PDB entry 1UVI | X-ray diffraction, 2.15 A resolution | chains A and D

[Chain A]
Molecule: RNA-directed RNA polymerase
From: Pseudomonas phage phi6
Notes: EC 2.7.7.48
Reference sequence: P11124 (RDRP_BPPH6); residues 1-664 here correspond to UniProt positions 2-665 (UniProt number = residue number + 1)
Sequence (664 residues; row label = number of the first residue in the row):
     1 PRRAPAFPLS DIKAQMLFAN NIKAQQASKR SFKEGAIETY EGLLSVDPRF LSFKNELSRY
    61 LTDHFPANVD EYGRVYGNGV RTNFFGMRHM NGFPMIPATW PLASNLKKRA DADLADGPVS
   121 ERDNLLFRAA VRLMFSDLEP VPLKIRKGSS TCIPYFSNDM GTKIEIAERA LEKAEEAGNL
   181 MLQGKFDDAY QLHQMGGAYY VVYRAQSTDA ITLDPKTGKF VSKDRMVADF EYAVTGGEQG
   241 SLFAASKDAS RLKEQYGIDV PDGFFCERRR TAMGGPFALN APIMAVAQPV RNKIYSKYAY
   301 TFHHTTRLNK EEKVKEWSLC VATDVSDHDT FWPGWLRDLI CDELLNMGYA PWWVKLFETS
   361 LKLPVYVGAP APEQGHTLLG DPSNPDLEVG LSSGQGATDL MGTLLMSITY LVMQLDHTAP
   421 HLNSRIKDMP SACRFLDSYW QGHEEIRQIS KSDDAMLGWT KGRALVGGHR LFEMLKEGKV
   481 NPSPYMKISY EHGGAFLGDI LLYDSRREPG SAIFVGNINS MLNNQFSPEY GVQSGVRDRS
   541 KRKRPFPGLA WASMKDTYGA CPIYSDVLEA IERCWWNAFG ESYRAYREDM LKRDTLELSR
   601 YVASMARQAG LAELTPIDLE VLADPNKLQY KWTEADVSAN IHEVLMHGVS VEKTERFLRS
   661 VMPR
Sequence notes: conflict Met456 (Ile457 in P11124)
Metal / ion sites: Mn2+: Asp454, Glu491, Ala495
Curated features (UniProtKB/Swiss-Prot):
  - binding site (Mg(2+)): Asp453, Tyr490, Gly494
What the authors report for this chain:
  - binding site for the 6-nt RNA strand (chain D): Arg204, Ala272, Met273, Gly275, Arg291, Tyr295, Lys451, Lys543, Gln629, Tyr630 to Trp632

[Chain D]
Molecule: 6-nt RNA strand
Sequence (6 nucleotides; each row starts with the number of its first residue):
     3 UUUUCC
Unresolved in the structure: 3-4

[Interface between chain A and chain D]
Contacting residue pairs - 37 pairs, chain A then chain D:
  Lys23(A) - U5(D)  base contact
  Ala27(A) - U5(D)  base contact
  Arg30(A) - U5(D)  hydrogen bond to the base
  Ser149(A) - U6(D)  sugar contact
  Ser149(A) - C7(D)  hydrogen bond to the phosphate
  Ser150(A) - U5(D)  sugar contact
  Ser150(A) - U6(D)  hydrogen bond to the phosphate
  Phe156(A) - U5(D)  base contact
  Asn158(A) - U5(D)  sugar contact
  Val202(A) - U5(D)  sugar contact
  Val202(A) - U6(D)  base contact
  Arg204(A) - U6(D)  hydrogen bond to the base
  Arg204(A) - C7(D)  base contact
  Ala272(A) - U6(D)  base contact
  Met273(A) - U6(D)  base contact
  Gly274(A) - U6(D)  sugar contact
  Gly275(A) - U6(D)  hydrogen bond to the sugar
  Met284(A) - C8(D)  phosphate contact
  Gln288(A) - C8(D)  sugar contact
  Arg291(A) - C8(D)  hydrogen bond to the sugar
  Tyr295(A) - C8(D)  base contact
  Ser393(A) - U6(D)  base contact
  Ser393(A) - C7(D)  base contact
  Gly394(A) - U6(D)  base contact
  Gly394(A) - C7(D)  sugar contact
  Gln395(A) - C7(D)  sugar contact
  Gly396(A) - C7(D)  sugar contact
  Thr398(A) - C7(D)  base contact
  Asp399(A) - C8(D)  base contact
  Lys451(A) - C8(D)  base contact
  Lys543(A) - U6(D)  salt bridge to the phosphate
  Leu628(A) - C8(D)  base contact
  Gln629(A) - C7(D)  base contact
  Gln629(A) - C8(D)  hydrogen bond to the phosphate
  Trp632(A) - C8(D)  base contact
  Thr633(A) - C8(D)  hydrogen bond to the sugar
  Glu634(A) - C8(D)  hydrogen bond to the sugar
Also at the interface, not in a pair above, chain A (39 interface residues in all): Ala24, Gln26, Lys144, Arg146, Cys152, Tyr200, Asn626, Tyr630, Met646

[Overview]
39 residues of chain A and 4 residues of chain D are in contact, with 9 hydrogen bonds and 1 salt bridge.
Polar pairs include Arg30(A)-U5(D), Arg204(A)-U6(D) and Gly275(A)-U6(D). From the paper: a binding site for
the 6-nt RNA strand (chain D) at Arg204(A), Ala272(A) and Met273(A) among others.
Here chain A is RNA-directed RNA polymerase (Pseudomonas phage phi6) and chain D is a 6-nt RNA strand. Entry
1UVI (The structural basis for RNA specificity and Ca2 inhibition of an RNA-dependent RNA polymerase phi6p2
with ...) was determined by X-ray diffraction together with 1UVL, 1UVN, 1UVJ, 1UVK and 1UVM from the same
study.
